Entry 7TCP (electron microscopy, 3.84 A resolution); this record covers chains A and D of the 8 polymer chains in the assembly.

Chain A:
Name: Potassium voltage-gated channel subfamily KQT member 1
From: Xenopus laevis
UniProtKB: P70057 (KCNQ1_XENLA); residue numbers follow UniProt; this construct covers 67-610
Sequence (548 residues; numbered 66 to 613; the number before each row is that of its first residue):
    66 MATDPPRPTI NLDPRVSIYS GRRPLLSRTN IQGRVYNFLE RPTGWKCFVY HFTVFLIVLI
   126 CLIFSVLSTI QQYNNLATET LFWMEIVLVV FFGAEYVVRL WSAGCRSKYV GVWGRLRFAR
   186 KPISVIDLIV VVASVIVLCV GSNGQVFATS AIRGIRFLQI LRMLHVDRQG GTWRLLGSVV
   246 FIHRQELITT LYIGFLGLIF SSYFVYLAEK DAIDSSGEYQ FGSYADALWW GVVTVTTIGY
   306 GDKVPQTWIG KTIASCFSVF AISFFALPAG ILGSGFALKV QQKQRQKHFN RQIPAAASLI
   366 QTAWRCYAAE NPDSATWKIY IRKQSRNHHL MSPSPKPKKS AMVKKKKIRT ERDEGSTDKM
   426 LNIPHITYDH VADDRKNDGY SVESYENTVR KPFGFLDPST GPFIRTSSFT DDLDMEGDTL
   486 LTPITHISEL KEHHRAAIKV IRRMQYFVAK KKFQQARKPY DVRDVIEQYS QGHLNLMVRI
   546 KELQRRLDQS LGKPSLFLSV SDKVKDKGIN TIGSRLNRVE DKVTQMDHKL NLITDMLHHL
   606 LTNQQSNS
Unresolved in the structure: 66-94, 206-214, 385-496, 557-613
Differences from the reference sequence: initiating methionine (66); expression tag (611-613)
UniProt features mapped onto this chain:
  - region: Met228 to Gly236 (Interaction with KCNE3), Ala360 to Tyr372 (Interaction with CALM), Lys504 to Phe518 (Interaction with CALM), Pro524 to Leu561 (Interaction with KCNE1 C-terminus), Ile577 to Leu605 (Interaction with AKAP9), Gly578 to Gln609 (C-terminal assembly domain (tetramerization))
  - binding site (a 1,2-diacyl-sn-glycero-3-phospho-(1D-myo-inositol-4,5-bisphosphate)): Gln234
Reported in the primary citation:
  - conformationally variable residues (side-chain flip): Phe322
  - specificity-determining residues: Leu256, Gly262, Phe325 (by similarity / conservation)

Chain D:
Name: Calmodulin-1
From: Homo sapiens
UniProtKB: P0DP23 (CALM1_HUMAN); residues 1-149 here = UniProt positions 1-149
Sequence (149 residues; row label = number of the first residue in the row):
     1 MADQLTEEQI AEFKEAFSLF DKDGDGTITT KELGTVMRSL GQNPTEAELQ DMINEVDADG
    61 NGTIDFPEFL TMMARKMKDT DSEEEIREAF RVFDKDGNGY ISAAELRHVM TNLGEKLTDE
   121 EVDEMIREAD IDGDGQVNYE EFVQMMTAK
Unresolved in the structure: 1-9, 147-149
Metal / ion sites: Ca2+ site 1: Asp23, Asp25, Thr29, Glu32; Ca2+ site 2: Asn61, Thr63, Glu68; Ca2+ site 3: Asp132, Asp134, Gln136
UniProt features mapped onto this chain:
  - binding site (Ca(2+)): Asp21, Asp23, Asp25, Thr27, Glu32, Asp57, Asp59, Asn61, Thr63, Glu68, Asp94, Asp96, Asn98, Tyr100, Glu105, Asp130, Asp132, Asp134, Gln136, Glu141
  - modified residue: Ala2 (N-acetylalanine), Lys22 (N6-acetyllysine), Thr45 (Phosphothreonine), Ser82 (Phosphoserine), Lys95 (N6-acetyllysine), Tyr100 (Phosphotyrosine), Ser102 (Phosphoserine), Thr111 (Phosphothreonine), Lys116 (N6,N6,N6-trimethyllysine), Tyr139 (Phosphotyrosine)
  - cross-link: Lys22 (Glycyl lysine isopeptide (Lys-Gly) (interchain with G-Cter in SUMO2))
  - natural variant: Asn54 (N54I: In CPVT4), Phe90 (F90L: In LQT14), Asn98 (N98S: In CPVT4), Asp130 (D130G: In LQT14), Glu141 (E141G: In LQT14; E141V: In LQT14), Phe142 (F142L: In LQT14)

Chain A / chain D interface:
Contacting residue pairs (6; chain A residue first):
  Asn355(A) with Ala58(D), hydrogen bond (side chain-backbone); Asp59(D); Gly60(D)
  Arg356(A) with Asn54(D)
  Pro359(A) with Asp59(D); Gly60(D)
Other interface residues (no listed pair), chain A (4 interface residues in all): Ile358
Other interface residues (no listed pair), chain D (5 interface residues in all): Asn61

Overview:
Chain A and chain D form an interface of 4 and 5 residues respectively; the contacts include 1 hydrogen bond.
Its one hydrogen-bonded contact is Asn355(A)-Ala58(D). UniProt lists residue binding
1,2-diacyl-sn-glycero-3-phospho-(1D-myo-inositol-4,5-bisphosphate) Gln234(A) on chain A; 20 Ca2+-binding
residues on chain D. The paper reports specificity determinants Leu256(A), Gly262(A) and Phe325(A);
conformational variability at Phe322(A).
Chain A is Potassium voltage-gated channel subfamily KQT member 1 (Xenopus laevis) and chain D is Calmodulin-1
(Homo sapiens); the structure, Structure of Xenopus KCNQ1-CaM, was determined by electron microscopy (same
publication as 7TCI).
